Entry 3UL2 (X-ray diffraction, 2.50 A resolution); this record covers chains B and D.

== Chain B (and D) ==
Molecule: Legume lectin
From: Dolichos lablab
Notes: chain D of this document is another copy of the same molecule, construct and numbering; everything in this record applies to it too
Amino-acid sequence (281 residues; each row starts with the number of its first residue):
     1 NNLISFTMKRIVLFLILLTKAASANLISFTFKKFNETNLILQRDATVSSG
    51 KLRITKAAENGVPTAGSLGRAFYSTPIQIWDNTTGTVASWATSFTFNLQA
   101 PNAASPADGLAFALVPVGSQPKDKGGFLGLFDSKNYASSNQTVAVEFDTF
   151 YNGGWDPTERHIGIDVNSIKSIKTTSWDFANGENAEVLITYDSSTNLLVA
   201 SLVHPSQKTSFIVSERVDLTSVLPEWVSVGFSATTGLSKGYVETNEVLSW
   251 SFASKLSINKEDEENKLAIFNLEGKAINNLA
Disordered / not traced: 1-23, 261-264, 276-281
Ion coordination: Mn2+: Glu146, Asp148, Asp156, His161; Ca2+: Asp148, Phe150, Asn152, Asp156
Ligand contacts: beta-D-galactopyranose (GAL): Ala107, Asp108, Gly125, Gly126, Phe150, Asn152, Gly236, Leu237, Ser238, Tyr241

== Interface between chain B and chain D ==
Pairs across the interface - 37 pairs, chain B then chain D:
  Ala24(B) - Lys32(D)
  Asn25(B) - Thr30(D)
  Asn25(B) - Phe31(D)
  Asn25(B) - Lys32(D)  hydrogen bond (side chain-backbone)
  Asn25(B) - Lys33(D)  hydrogen bond (side chain-backbone)
  Asn25(B) - Asn35(D)
  Leu26(B) - Phe29(D)
  Leu26(B) - Thr30(D)  hydrogen bond (backbone-backbone)
  Leu26(B) - Glu273(D)
  Ile27(B) - Ser28(D)
  Ile27(B) - Tyr73(D)
  Ser28(B) - Ile27(D)
  Ser28(B) - Ser28(D)  hydrogen bond
  Phe29(B) - Leu26(D)
  Thr30(B) - Asn25(D)
  Thr30(B) - Leu26(D)  hydrogen bond (backbone-backbone)
  Phe31(B) - Asn25(D)
  Lys32(B) - Ala24(D)
  Lys32(B) - Asn25(D)  hydrogen bond (backbone-side chain)
  Lys33(B) - Asn25(D)  hydrogen bond (backbone-side chain)
  Asn35(B) - Gln78(D)
  Asn35(B) - Trp226(D)
  Thr37(B) - Pro76(D)
  Thr37(B) - Trp226(D)  hydrogen bond
  Asn38(B) - Thr75(D)
  Asn38(B) - Trp226(D)
  Tyr73(B) - Ile27(D)
  Tyr73(B) - Thr75(D)
  Ser74(B) - Thr75(D)  hydrogen bond
  Thr75(B) - Asn38(D)
  Thr75(B) - Tyr73(D)
  Thr75(B) - Ser74(D)  hydrogen bond
  Thr75(B) - Thr75(D)  hydrogen bond
  Pro76(B) - Thr37(D)
  Gln78(B) - Asn35(D)
  Trp226(B) - Asn35(D)
  Trp226(B) - Thr37(D)  hydrogen bond
Other interface residues (no listed pair), chain B (21 interface residues in all): Ile258, Glu273
Other interface residues (no listed pair), chain D (21 interface residues in all): Ile258

== In short ==
Chain B and chain D each contribute 21 residues to their interface, with 12 hydrogen bonds. Polar pairs
include Asn25(B)-Lys32(D), Asn25(B)-Lys33(D) and Ser28(B)-Ser28(D). Chain B binds beta-D-galactopyranose.
Glu146(B), Asp148(B), Asp156(B) and His161(B) coordinate Mn2+. Asp148(B), Phe150(B), Asn152(B) and Asp156(B)
form the Ca2+ site.
Chain B and chain D are both Legume lectin (Dolichos lablab); the structure, Galactose-specific lectin from
Dolichos lablab in P6522 space group, was determined by X-ray diffraction, deposited together with 3UJO, 3UJQ
and 3UK9.
